Entry 3WAZ (X-ray diffraction, 3.00 A resolution); this record covers chains A and B of the 4 polymer chains in the assembly.

# Chain A (and B)
Name: Putative uncharacterized protein
Source organism: Pyrococcus abyssi
Notes: chain B of this document is another copy of the same molecule, construct and numbering; everything in this record applies to it too
UniProt: Q9V2B6 (Q9V2B6_PYRAB); numbering as in UniProt (aligned over 8-226)
Chain sequence (220 residues; numbered 7 to 226; the number before each row is that of its first residue):
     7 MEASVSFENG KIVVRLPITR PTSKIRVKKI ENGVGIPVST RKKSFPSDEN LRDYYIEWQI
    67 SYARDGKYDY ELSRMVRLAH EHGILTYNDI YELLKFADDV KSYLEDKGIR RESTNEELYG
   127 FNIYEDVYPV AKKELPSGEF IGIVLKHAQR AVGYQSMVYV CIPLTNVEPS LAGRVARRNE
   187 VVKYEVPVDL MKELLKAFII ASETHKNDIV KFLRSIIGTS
Unresolved in the structure: 7, 224-226 (chain B: 7, 225-226)
Differences from the reference sequence: expression tag (7); engineered mutation Ala154 (Lys in Q9V2B6)
Residues lining bound ligands: adenine (ADE): Gln65, Ile66, Ser67, Tyr68, Ser162, Met163, Val164, Phe204, His211
What the authors report for this chain:
  - mutagenesis - K154A: decreased catalytic activity (DNA-cleavage activity)
  - binding site for the 20-nt DNA strand: Ser29, Lys30, Arg32, Glu63, Gln65, Lys152, Gln155, Arg156, Ala157, Gln161, Met163, Tyr165
  - binding site for adenine: Ile66, Tyr68, Met163, Val164, Phe204, His211
  - catalytic residues: Tyr68, Asp214
  - catalytic residues: His211 (proposed by the authors, not directly observed)
  - mutagenesis - Y68F (100 fold), D214A (100 fold), D214N (100 fold): decreased catalytic activity on adenine release rates
  - mutagenesis - H211A (10 fold): decreased catalytic activity
  - contacts within the chain: Tyr68-His211 (hydrogen bond)
  - mutagenesis - Y68F: unchanged binding to the 20-nt DNA strand
  - mutagenesis - H211A, D214A, D214N: decreased binding to the 20-nt DNA strand

# Interface between chain A and chain B
Contacting residue pairs (79; chain A residue first):
  Thr28(A) - Arg156(B)
  Thr28(A) - Val158(B)
  Arg32(A) - His153(B)
  Gly39(A) - Arg117(B)
  Val40(A) - Ile115(B)
  Gly41(A) - Tyr160(B)
  Pro43(A) - Val158(B)  hydrophobic
  Pro43(A) - Gly159(B)
  Phe102(A) - Tyr125(B)  hydrophobic
  Asp105(A) - Tyr125(B)
  Val106(A) - Tyr125(B)
  Lys107(A) - Tyr125(B)  hydrogen bond (backbone-side chain)
  Ser108(A) - Tyr125(B)  hydrogen bond (backbone-side chain)
  Leu110(A) - Leu124(B)
  Lys113(A) - Glu122(B)  salt bridge
  Lys113(A) - Ile129(B)
  Ile115(A) - Val40(B)
  Arg116(A) - Glu131(B)  salt bridge
  Arg117(A) - Asn38(B)  hydrogen bond (backbone-backbone)
  Arg117(A) - Gly39(B)
  Arg117(A) - Val136(B)
  Arg117(A) - Lys138(B)
  Arg117(A) - Val150(B)
  Leu124(A) - Leu110(B)
  Leu124(A) - Ile206(B)
  Tyr125(A) - Phe102(B)  hydrophobic
  Tyr125(A) - Asp105(B)
  Tyr125(A) - Val106(B)
  Tyr125(A) - Lys107(B)  hydrogen bond (side chain-backbone)
  Tyr125(A) - Ser108(B)  hydrogen bond (side chain-backbone)
  Phe127(A) - Lys138(B)
  Phe127(A) - Lys139(B)
  Phe127(A) - Ile149(B)  hydrophobic
  Phe127(A) - Glu199(B)
  Phe127(A) - Ala203(B)
  Phe127(A) - Ile206(B)  hydrophobic
  Asn128(A) - Val136(B)
  Asn128(A) - Ala137(B)
  Asn128(A) - Lys138(B)  hydrogen bond (backbone-backbone)
  Ile129(A) - Lys113(B)
  Ile129(A) - Val136(B)
  Tyr130(A) - Pro135(B)
  Tyr130(A) - Val136(B)  hydrogen bond (backbone-backbone)
  Tyr130(A) - Lys138(B)
  Glu131(A) - Arg116(B)  salt bridge
  Glu131(A) - Val133(B)
  Glu131(A) - Tyr134(B)
  Asp132(A) - Asp132(B)
  Asp132(A) - Val133(B)
  Asp132(A) - Tyr134(B)  hydrogen bond (backbone-backbone)
  Asp132(A) - Val136(B)
  Val133(A) - Glu131(B)
  Val133(A) - Asp132(B)
  Tyr134(A) - Glu131(B)
  Tyr134(A) - Asp132(B)  hydrogen bond (backbone-backbone)
  Tyr134(A) - Tyr134(B)  hydrophobic
  Pro135(A) - Tyr130(B)
  Val136(A) - Arg117(B)
  Val136(A) - Asn128(B)
  Val136(A) - Ile129(B)
  Val136(A) - Tyr130(B)  hydrogen bond (backbone-backbone)
  Val136(A) - Asp132(B)
  Ala137(A) - Asn128(B)
  Lys138(A) - Phe127(B)
  Lys138(A) - Asn128(B)  hydrogen bond (backbone-backbone)
  Lys138(A) - Tyr130(B)
  Lys139(A) - Gly126(B)
  Lys139(A) - Phe127(B)
  Val150(A) - Arg117(B)
  His153(A) - Arg32(B)
  Arg156(A) - Thr28(B)
  Val158(A) - Thr28(B)
  Val158(A) - Pro43(B)  hydrophobic
  Tyr160(A) - Gly41(B)
  Glu199(A) - Phe127(B)
  Ala203(A) - Phe127(B)  hydrophobic
  Ile206(A) - Leu124(B)
  Ile206(A) - Tyr125(B)  hydrophobic
  Ile206(A) - Phe127(B)  hydrophobic
Also at the interface, not in a pair above, chain A (48 interface residues in all): Pro27, Asn38, Tyr109, Glu122, Gly126, Ile149, Ala157, Gly159, Lys202
Also at the interface, not in a pair above, chain B (49 interface residues in all): Pro27, Lys34, Tyr109, Ala157, Lys202

# Overview
The interface between chain A and chain B involves 48 residues on one side and 49 on the other; the contacts
include 11 hydrogen bonds and 3 salt bridges. Polar pairs include Lys113(A)-Glu122(B), Arg116(A)-Glu131(B) and
Lys107(A)-Tyr125(B). From the paper: catalytic residues Tyr68(A), Asp214(A) and His211(A); Y68F, D214A and
D214N of chain A reduce catalytic activity on adenine release rates; 5 substitutions were tested in all.
Chain A and chain B are both Putative uncharacterized protein (Pyrococcus abyssi); the structure, Crystal
structure of a restriction enzyme PabI in complex with DNA, was determined by X-ray diffraction.
